PDB entry 7UTV | electron microscopy, 3.00 A resolution | chains H and A of the 10 polymer chains in the assembly

Chain H:
Molecule: Heavy chain antibody fragment
From: Canis lupus familiaris
Notes: antibody fragment or engineered binder
Chain sequence (100 residues; numbered 1 to 100; the number before each row is that of its first residue; X marks 100 residues of unknown identity (built as UNK)):
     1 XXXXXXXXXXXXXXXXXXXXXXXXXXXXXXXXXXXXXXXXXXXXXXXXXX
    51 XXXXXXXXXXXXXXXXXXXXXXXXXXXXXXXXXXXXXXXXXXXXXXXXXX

Chain A:
Molecule: Capsid protein VP1
From: Canine parvovirus strain B
Reference sequence: Q11213 (CAPSD_PAVCB); residues 37-584 here correspond to UniProt positions 180-727 (UniProt number = residue number + 143)
Chain sequence (548 residues; numbered 37 to 584; the number before each row is that of its first residue):
    37 GVGISTGTFNNQTEFKFLENGWVEITANSSRLVHLNMPESENYRRVVVNN
    87 MDKTAVNGNMALDDIHAQIVTPWSLVDANAWGVWFNPGDWQLIVNTMSEL
   137 HLVSFEQEIFNVVLKTVSESATQPPTKVYNNDLTASLMVALDSNNTMPFT
   187 PAAMRSETLGFYPWKPTIPTPWRYYFQWDRTLIPSHTGTSGTPTNIYHGT
   237 DPDDVQFYTIENSVPVHLLRTGDEFATGTFFFDCKPCRLTHTWQTNRALG
   287 LPPFLNSLPQSEGATNFGDIGVQQDKRRGVTQMGNTNYITEATIMRPAEV
   337 GYSAPYYSFEASTQGPFKTPIAAGRGGAQTDENQAADGNPRYAFGRQHGQ
   387 KTTTTGETPERFTYIAHQDTGRYPEGDWIQNINFNLPVTNDNVLLPTDPI
   437 GGKTGINYTNIFNTYGPLTALNNVPPVYPNGQIWDKEFDTDLKPRLHVNA
   487 PFVCQNNCPGQLFVKVAPNLTNEYDPDASANMSRIVTYSDFWWKGKLVFK
   537 AKLRASHTWNPIQQMSINVDNQFNYVPSNIGGMKIVYEKSQLAPRKLY
Unresolved in the structure: 156-161, 362-371
Disulfides: Cys490-Cys494
Curated features (UniProtKB/Swiss-Prot):
  - binding site (Mg(2+)): Asn180

How chain H and chain A interact:
Chain A side of the interface, 4 residues: Asp88, Lys89, Ala91, Thr228

Overview:
Chain H and chain A make no direct contact in this assembly. UniProt lists Mg2+-binding residue Asn180(A) on
chain A.
Here chain H is Heavy chain antibody fragment (Canis lupus familiaris) and chain A is Capsid protein VP1
(Canine parvovirus strain B). Entry 7UTV (CPV Total-Fab Polyclonal B Site Fab (2 of 2)) was determined by
electron microscopy (same publication as 7UTP, 7UTR, 7UTS and 7UTU).
